PDB entry 3PO1 | X-ray diffraction, 1.65 A resolution | chains B and D of the 4 polymer chains in the assembly

# Chain B
Molecule: Thrombin heavy chain
Source organism: Homo sapiens
Notes: EC 3.4.21.5
Reference sequence: P00734 (THRB_HUMAN); residues 37-183 here correspond to UniProt positions 364-510 (UniProt number = residue number + 327)
Chain sequence (147 residues; numbered 37 to 183; the number before each row is that of its first residue):
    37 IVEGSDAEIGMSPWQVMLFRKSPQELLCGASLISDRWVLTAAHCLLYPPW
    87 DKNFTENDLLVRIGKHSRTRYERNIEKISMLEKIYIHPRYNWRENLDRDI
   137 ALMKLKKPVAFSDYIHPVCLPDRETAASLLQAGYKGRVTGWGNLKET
Cystine bridges: C64-C80
Small-molecule neighbours: MKY (ethyl [(2Z)-2-(carbamimidoylimino)-6-hydroxy-1,3-benzothiazol-3(2H)-yl]acetate): H79, Y83, W86, L132
Swiss-Prot annotation at these positions:
  - active site (Charge relay system): H79, D135
  - glycosylation: N89 (N-linked (GlcNAc...) (complex) asparagine)

# Chain D
Molecule: thrombin peptide
Source organism: Homo sapiens
Chain sequence (10 residues; row label = number of the first residue in the row):
   355 DFEEIPGEYL
Modified residues: Y363 (o-sulfo-l-tyrosine; TYS)

# Interface between chain B and chain D
Residue-residue contacts (22; chain B residue first):
  F55(B) - F356(D)  hydrophobic
  Q60(B) - F356(D)
  Q60(B) - E357(D)
  Q60(B) - I359(D)
  E61(B) - F356(D)
  L62(B) - F356(D)
  L96(B) - I359(D)  hydrophobic
  L96(B) - Y363(D)
  R98(B) - I359(D)
  R104(B) - D355(D)  salt bridge
  R104(B) - F356(D)
  T105(B) - D355(D)
  T105(B) - F356(D)
  T105(B) - E357(D)  hydrogen bond (backbone-backbone)
  R106(B) - E357(D)
  Y107(B) - E357(D)  hydrogen bond (backbone-side chain)
  Y107(B) - E358(D)
  Y107(B) - P360(D)
  Y107(B) - Y363(D)
  E112(B) - Y363(D)
  K113(B) - Y363(D)
  I114(B) - Y363(D)
Interface residues without a listed pair, chain B (15 interface residues in all): M53, K57
Interface residues without a listed pair, chain D (8 interface residues in all): L364

# Summary
15 residues of chain B and 8 residues of chain D are in contact, with 2 hydrogen bonds and 1 salt bridge.
Polar contacts include R104(B)-D355(D), Y107(B)-E357(D) and T105(B)-E357(D). Ligands of chain B: compound MKY.
UniProt lists active-site residues H79(B) and D135(B) on chain B.
Chain B is Thrombin heavy chain and chain D is thrombin peptide, both from Homo sapiens; the structure,
Thrombin in complex with Benzothiazole Guanidine, was determined by X-ray diffraction.
